Entry 6X0K (X-ray diffraction, 2.23 A resolution); this record covers chains C and D of the 4 polymer chains in the assembly.

[Chain C (and D)]
Name: L-ornithine N(5)-monooxygenase
Source organism: Aspergillus fumigatus
Notes: EC 1.14.13.196; engineered mutation(s): residues 1-28 deleted; chain D of this document is another copy of the same molecule, construct and numbering; everything in this record applies to it too
Reference sequence: E9QYP0 (SIDA_ASPFU); residue numbers follow UniProt; this construct covers 29-501
Amino-acid sequence (494 residues; numbered 8 to 501; the number before each row is that of its first residue):
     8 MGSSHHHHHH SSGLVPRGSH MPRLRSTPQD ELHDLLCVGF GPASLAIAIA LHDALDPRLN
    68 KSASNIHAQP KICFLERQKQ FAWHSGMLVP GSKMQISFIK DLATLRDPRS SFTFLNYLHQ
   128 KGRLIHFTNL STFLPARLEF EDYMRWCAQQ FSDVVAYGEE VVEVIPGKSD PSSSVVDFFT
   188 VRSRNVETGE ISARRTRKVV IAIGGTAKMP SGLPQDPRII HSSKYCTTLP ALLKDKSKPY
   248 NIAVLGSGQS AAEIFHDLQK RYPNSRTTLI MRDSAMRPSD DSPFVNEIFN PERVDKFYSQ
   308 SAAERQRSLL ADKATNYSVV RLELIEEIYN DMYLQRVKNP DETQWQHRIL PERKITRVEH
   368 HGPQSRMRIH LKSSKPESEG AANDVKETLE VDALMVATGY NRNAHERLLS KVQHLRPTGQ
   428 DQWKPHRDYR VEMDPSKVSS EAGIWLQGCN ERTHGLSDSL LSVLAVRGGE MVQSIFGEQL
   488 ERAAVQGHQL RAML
Not modelled in the structure: 8-30, 69-75, 177-179, 367-372, 384-392, 489-501 (chain D: 8-30, 69-75, 383-392, 489-501)
Construct notes: initiating methionine (8); expression tag (9-28)
Small-molecule neighbours: dihydroflavine-adenine dinucleotide (FDA): Val-45, Gly-46, Phe-47, Gly-48, Pro-49, Ala-50, Leu-82, Glu-83, Arg-84, Gln-85, Trp-90, His-91, Met-94, Met-101, Gln-102, Ile-103, Arg-144, Glu-166, Glu-167, Val-168, Ala-209, Ile-210, Gly-211, Gly-212, Tyr-407, Arg-409, Leu-415, Gly-455, Ser-466, Leu-467, Leu-468, Ser-469
Swiss-Prot annotation at these positions:
  - binding site (FAD): Glu-83 to His-91, Gln-102, Val-168, Ser-466 to Leu-468
  - binding site (substrate): Lys-107, Asn-293 to Phe-296, Asn-323, Ser-469
  - binding site (NADP(+)): Ser-254 to Ser-257, Arg-279, Asn-323 to Ser-325
From the paper describing this entry:
  - binding site for L-ornithine: Asn-293, Asn-323
  - mutagenesis - Y324A: abolished expression
  - mutagenesis - Y324F (35-fold): decreased catalytic activity on NADPH
  - mutagenesis - H91A: unchanged catalytic activity
  - mutagenesis - Y324F (10-fold): decreased binding to L-Orn
  - mutagenesis - Y324F (10-fold): decreased binding to NADPH

[Interface between chain C and chain D]
Pairs across the interface (53):
  Arg-65(C) / Arg-65(D)
  Arg-65(C) / Arg-116(D)  hydrogen bond (side chain-backbone)
  Ser-104(C) / Thr-135(D)
  Ile-106(C) / Thr-135(D)
  Lys-107(C) / Ile-132(D)
  Lys-107(C) / Thr-135(D)
  Thr-111(C) / Leu-131(D)
  Leu-112(C) / His-126(D)
  Leu-112(C) / Leu-131(D)  hydrophobic
  Arg-113(C) / His-126(D)
  Pro-115(C) / Pro-115(D)
  Pro-115(C) / Leu-122(D)
  Pro-115(C) / Asn-123(D)
  Pro-115(C) / His-126(D)
  Pro-115(C) / Leu-131(D)  hydrophobic
  Arg-116(C) / Arg-116(D)
  Arg-116(C) / Ser-117(D)
  Arg-116(C) / Ser-118(D)
  Arg-116(C) / Asn-123(D)
  Ser-117(C) / Arg-116(D)
  Ser-118(C) / Arg-116(D)
  Leu-122(C) / Pro-115(D)
  Leu-122(C) / Leu-122(D)  hydrophobic
  Asn-123(C) / Pro-115(D)
  Asn-123(C) / Arg-116(D)
  His-126(C) / Leu-112(D)
  His-126(C) / Arg-113(D)  hydrogen bond (side chain-backbone)
  His-126(C) / Pro-115(D)
  Leu-131(C) / Thr-111(D)
  Leu-131(C) / Leu-112(D)  hydrophobic
  Leu-131(C) / Pro-115(D)  hydrophobic
  Ile-132(C) / Lys-107(D)
  Ile-132(C) / Asn-297(D)
  Ile-132(C) / Glu-299(D)
  Thr-135(C) / Ser-104(D)
  Thr-135(C) / Ile-106(D)
  Thr-135(C) / Lys-107(D)
  Asn-136(C) / Pro-290(D)
  Asn-136(C) / Asn-293(D)  hydrogen bond
  Asn-136(C) / Asn-297(D)  hydrogen bond
  Ser-138(C) / Phe-140(D)
  Thr-139(C) / Phe-140(D)
  Phe-140(C) / Phe-105(D)  hydrophobic
  Phe-140(C) / Ser-138(D)
  Phe-140(C) / Thr-139(D)
  Phe-140(C) / Phe-140(D)  hydrophobic
  Pro-290(C) / Asn-136(D)
  Asn-293(C) / Asn-136(D)  hydrogen bond
  Glu-294(C) / Asn-136(D)
  Asn-297(C) / Ile-132(D)
  Asn-297(C) / Asn-136(D)  hydrogen bond
  Pro-298(C) / Ile-132(D)
  Glu-299(C) / Ile-132(D)
Also at the interface, not in a pair above, chain C (30 interface residues in all): Phe-105, Asp-114, His-133
Also at the interface, not in a pair above, chain D (30 interface residues in all): Leu-66, Asp-114, His-133, Pro-298

[Summary]
Chain C and chain D each contribute 30 residues to their interface; the contacts include 6 hydrogen bonds.
Among the polar pairs are Arg-65(C)/Arg-116(D), His-126(C)/Arg-113(D) and Asn-136(C)/Asn-293(D). Ligands of
chain C: dihydroflavine-adenine dinucleotide. The paper reports a binding site for L-ornithine at Asn-293(C)
and Asn-323(C); Y324A of chain C abolishes expression; 3 substitutions were tested in all.
Both chains are L-ornithine N(5)-monooxygenase (Aspergillus fumigatus). Entry 6X0K (Structure of
dithionite-reduced SidA ornithine hydroxylase with the FAD "in" and complexed with L-ornithine) was determined
by X-ray diffraction together with 6X0H, 6X0I and 6X0J from the same study.
